7XBY - chains A and B; structure by X-ray diffraction, 2.85 A resolution.

[Chain A]
Protein: Angiotensin-converting enzyme
From: Equus caballus
Notes: EC 3.4.-.-
Reference sequence: F6V9L3 (F6V9L3_HORSE); residues 1-805 here = UniProt positions 1-805
Sequence (805 residues; each row starts with the number of its first residue):
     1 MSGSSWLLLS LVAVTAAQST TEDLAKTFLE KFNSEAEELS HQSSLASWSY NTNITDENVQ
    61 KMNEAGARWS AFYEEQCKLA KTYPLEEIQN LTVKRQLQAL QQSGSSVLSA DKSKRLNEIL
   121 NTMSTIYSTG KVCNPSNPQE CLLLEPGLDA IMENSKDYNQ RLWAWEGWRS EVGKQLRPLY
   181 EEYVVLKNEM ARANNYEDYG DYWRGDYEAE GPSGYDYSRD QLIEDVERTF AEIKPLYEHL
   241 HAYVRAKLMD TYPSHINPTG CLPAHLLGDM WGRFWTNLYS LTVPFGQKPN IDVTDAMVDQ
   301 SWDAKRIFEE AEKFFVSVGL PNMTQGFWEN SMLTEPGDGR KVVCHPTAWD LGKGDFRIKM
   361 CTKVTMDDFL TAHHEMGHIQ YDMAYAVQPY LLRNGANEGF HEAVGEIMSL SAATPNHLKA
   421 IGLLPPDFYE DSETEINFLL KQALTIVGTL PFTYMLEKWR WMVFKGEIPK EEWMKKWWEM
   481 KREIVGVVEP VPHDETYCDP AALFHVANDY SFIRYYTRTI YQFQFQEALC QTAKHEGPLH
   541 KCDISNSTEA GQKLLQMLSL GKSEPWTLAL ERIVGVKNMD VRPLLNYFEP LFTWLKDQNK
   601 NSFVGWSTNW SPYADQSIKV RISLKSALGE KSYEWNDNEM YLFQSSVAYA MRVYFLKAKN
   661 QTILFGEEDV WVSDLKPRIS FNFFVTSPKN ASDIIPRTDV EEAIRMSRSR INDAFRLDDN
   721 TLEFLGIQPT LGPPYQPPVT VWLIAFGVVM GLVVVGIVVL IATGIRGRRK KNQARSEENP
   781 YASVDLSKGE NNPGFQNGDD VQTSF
Unresolved in the structure: 1-18, 615-805
Disulfide bonds: Cys-133/Cys-141, Cys-344/Cys-361, Cys-530/Cys-542
Bound ions: Zn2+: His-374, His-378, Glu-402
Reported in the primary citation:
  - mutagenesis - T82M (13.0-fold): increased binding to Spike protein S1 (chain B)

[Chain B]
Protein: Spike protein S1
From: Severe acute respiratory syndrome coronavirus 2
Reference sequence: P0DTC2 (SPIKE_SARS2); residues 319-541 here = UniProt positions 319-541
Sequence (223 residues; row label = number of the first residue in the row):
   319 RVQPTESIVR FPNITNLCPF DEVFNATRFA SVYAWNRKRI SNCVADYSVL YNLAPFFTFK
   379 CYGVSPTKLN DLCFTNVYAD SFVIRGDEVR QIAPGQTGNI ADYNYKLPDD FTGCVIAWNS
   439 NKLDSKVSGN YNYLYRLFRK SNLKPFERDI STEIYQAGNK PCNGVAGFNC YFPLRSYSFR
   499 PTYGVGHQPY RVVVLSFELL HAPATVCGPK KSTNLVKNKC VNF
Unresolved in the structure: 319-332, 528-541
Differences from the reference sequence: variant Asp-339 (Gly in P0DTC2), Leu-371 (Ser in P0DTC2), Pro-373 (Ser in P0DTC2), Phe-375 (Ser in P0DTC2), Asn-417 (Lys in P0DTC2), Lys-440 (Asn in P0DTC2), Ser-446 (Gly in P0DTC2), Asn-477 (Ser in P0DTC2), Lys-478 (Thr in P0DTC2), Ala-484 (Glu in P0DTC2), Arg-493 (Gln in P0DTC2), Ser-496 (Gly in P0DTC2), Arg-498 (Gln in P0DTC2), Tyr-501 (Asn in P0DTC2), His-505 (Tyr in P0DTC2)
Disulfide bonds: Cys-336/Cys-361, Cys-379/Cys-432, Cys-391/Cys-525, Cys-480/Cys-488
Glycans and other covalent adducts: N-acetylglucosamine (NAG) linked to Asn-343
Curated features (UniProtKB/Swiss-Prot):
  - region: Arg-403 to Asp-405 (Integrin-binding motif), Asn-448 to Phe-456 (Immunodominant HLA epitope recognized by the CD8+)
  - glycosylation: Thr-323 (O-linked (GalNAc) threonine), Ser-325 (O-linked (HexNAc...) serine), Asn-331 (N-linked (GlcNAc...) (complex) asparagine), Asn-343 (N-linked (GlcNAc...) (complex) asparagine)
  - natural variant: Asp-339 (G339D: In strain: Omicron/BA.1, Omicron/BA.2 and 4 more; this construct carries the variant), Arg-346 (R346K: In strain: Mu/B.1.621; R346T: In strain: Omicron/BQ.1.1, Omicron/XBB.1.5 and 1 more), Leu-368 (L368I: In strain: Omicron/XBB.1.5, Omicron/EG.5.1), Leu-371 (S371L: In strain: Omicron/BA.1; this construct carries the variant), Pro-373 (S373P: In strain: Omicron/BA.1, Omicron/BA.2 and 7 more; this construct carries the variant), Phe-375 (S375F: In strain: Omicron/BA.1, Omicron/BA.2 and 7 more; this construct carries the variant), Thr-376 (T376A: In strain: Omicron/BA.2, Omicron/BA.2.12.1 and 5 more), Asp-405 (D405N: In strain: Omicron/BA.2, Omicron/BA.2.12.1 and 6 more), Arg-408 (R408S: In strain: Omicron/BA.2, Omicron/BA.2.12.1 and 6 more), Asn-417 (K417N: In strain: Beta/B.1.351, Omicron/BA.1 and 8 more; this construct carries the variant), Lys-440 (N440K: In strain: Omicron/BA.1, Omicron/BA.2 and 7 more; this construct carries the variant), Lys-444 (K444T: In strain: Omicron/BQ.1.1), 16 further natural variant entries in UniProt
  - mutagenesis: Asn-331 (N331Q: Reduced viral infectivity), Asn-343 (N343Q: Reduced viral infectivity), Leu-452 (L452R: Increased resistance to neutralizing antibodies. Decreases HLA binding to NF9 epitope. Increased binding affinity to human ACE2), Tyr-453 (Y453F: Decreased HLA binding to NF9 epitope. Increased binding affinity to human ACE2), Ala-475 (A475V: Increased resistance to neutralizing antibodies), Val-483 (V483A: Increased resistance to neutralizing antibodies), Phe-490 (F490L: Increased resistance to neutralizing antibodies and human covalescent sera neutralization), His-519 (H519P: Increased resistance to human covalescent sera neutralization)
Reported in the primary citation:
  - conformationally variable residues (helix shift): Tyr-365 to Asn-370

[How chain A and chain B interact]
Pairs across the interface (34; chain A residue first):
  Ser-19(A) / Asn-477(B)  hydrogen bond
  Leu-24(A) / Ala-475(B)
  Leu-24(A) / Gly-476(B)
  Leu-24(A) / Asn-487(B)
  Thr-27(A) / Phe-456(B)
  Thr-27(A) / Ala-475(B)
  Thr-27(A) / Tyr-489(B)
  Phe-28(A) / Tyr-489(B)
  Glu-30(A) / Leu-455(B)
  Glu-30(A) / Phe-456(B)
  Lys-31(A) / Tyr-489(B)
  Ser-34(A) / Tyr-453(B)
  Ser-34(A) / Arg-493(B)  hydrogen bond
  Glu-35(A) / Arg-493(B)  salt bridge
  Glu-37(A) / His-505(B)
  Glu-38(A) / Tyr-449(B)  hydrogen bond
  Glu-38(A) / Ser-496(B)
  Glu-38(A) / Arg-498(B)  salt bridge
  Glu-38(A) / Tyr-501(B)
  His-41(A) / Tyr-501(B)
  Gln-42(A) / Tyr-449(B)  hydrogen bond
  Gln-42(A) / Arg-498(B)  hydrogen bond
  Thr-82(A) / Phe-486(B)
  Tyr-83(A) / Phe-486(B)
  Tyr-83(A) / Asn-487(B)  hydrogen bond
  Gln-325(A) / Phe-374(B)
  Asn-330(A) / Thr-500(B)
  Lys-353(A) / Tyr-501(B)
  Lys-353(A) / Gly-502(B)  hydrogen bond (backbone-backbone)
  Lys-353(A) / His-505(B)
  Gly-354(A) / Gly-502(B)  hydrogen bond (backbone-backbone)
  Gly-354(A) / His-505(B)
  Asp-355(A) / Thr-500(B)
  Arg-357(A) / Thr-500(B)
Also at the interface, not in a pair above, chain A (22 interface residues in all): Leu-45, Leu-79
Also at the interface, not in a pair above, chain B (20 interface residues in all): Arg-403, Tyr-473
The authors on this interface:
  - pairs named by the authors: Gln-325(A)/Phe-374(B)
  - interface residues, chain A: Glu-38(A), Gln-42(A)
  - hot spots on chain A (mutagenesis) - L24Q, H41Y: increased binding to Spike protein S1 (chain B)
  - interface residues, chain B: Tyr-449(B), Arg-498(B)

[In short]
The interface between chain A and chain B involves 22 residues on one side and 20 on the other, with 8
hydrogen bonds and 2 salt bridges. Polar contacts include Glu-35(A)/Arg-493(B), Glu-38(A)/Arg-498(B) and
Ser-19(A)/Asn-477(B). The authors report a contact between Gln-325(A) and Phe-374(B). From the paper: T82M,
L24Q and H41Y of chain A increase binding to Spike protein S1 (chain B); interface residues Glu-38(A),
Gln-42(A) and Tyr-449(B) among others.
Here chain A is Angiotensin-converting enzyme (Equus caballus) and chain B is Spike protein S1 (Severe acute
respiratory syndrome coronavirus 2). Entry 7XBY (The crystal structure of SARS-CoV-2 Omicron BA.1 variant RBD
in complex with equine ACE2) was determined by X-ray diffraction together with 7W6R and 7W6U from the same
study.
